4ERM - chains A and F of the 8 polymer chains in the assembly; structure by X-ray diffraction, 3.95 A resolution.

== Chain A ==
Protein: Ribonucleoside-diphosphate reductase 1 subunit alpha
From: Escherichia coli K-12
Notes: EC 1.17.4.1
Reference sequence: P00452 (RIR1_ECOLI); numbering as in UniProt (aligned over 1-761)
Amino-acid sequence (761 residues; numbered 1 to 761; the number before each row is that of its first residue):
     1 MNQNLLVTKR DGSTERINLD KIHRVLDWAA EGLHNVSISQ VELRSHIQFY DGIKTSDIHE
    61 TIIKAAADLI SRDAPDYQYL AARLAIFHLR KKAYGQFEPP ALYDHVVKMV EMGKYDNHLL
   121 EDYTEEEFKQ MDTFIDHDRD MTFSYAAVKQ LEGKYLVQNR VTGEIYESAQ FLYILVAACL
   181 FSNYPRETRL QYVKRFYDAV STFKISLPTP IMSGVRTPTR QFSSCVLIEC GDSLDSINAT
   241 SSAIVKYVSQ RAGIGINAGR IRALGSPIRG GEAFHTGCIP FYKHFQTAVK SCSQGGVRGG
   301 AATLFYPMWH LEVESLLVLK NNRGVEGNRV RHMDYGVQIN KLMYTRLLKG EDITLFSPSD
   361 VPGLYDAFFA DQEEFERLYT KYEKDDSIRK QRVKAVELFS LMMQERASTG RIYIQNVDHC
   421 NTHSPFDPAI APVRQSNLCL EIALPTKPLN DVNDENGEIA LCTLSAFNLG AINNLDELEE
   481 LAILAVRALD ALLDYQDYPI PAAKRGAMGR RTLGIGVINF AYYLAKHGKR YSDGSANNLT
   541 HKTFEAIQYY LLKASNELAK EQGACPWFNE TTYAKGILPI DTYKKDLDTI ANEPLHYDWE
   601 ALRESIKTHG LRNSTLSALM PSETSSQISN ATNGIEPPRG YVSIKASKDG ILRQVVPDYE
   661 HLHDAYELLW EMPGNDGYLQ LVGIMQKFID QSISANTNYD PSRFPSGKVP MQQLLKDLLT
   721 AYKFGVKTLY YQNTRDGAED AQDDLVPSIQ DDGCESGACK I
Not modelled in the structure: 1-3, 737-761
Curated features (UniProtKB/Swiss-Prot):
  - active site: Asn-437 (Proton acceptor), Cys-439 (Cysteine radical intermediate), Glu-441 (Proton acceptor)
  - binding site (ATP): Lys-9, Glu-15 to Lys-21, Thr-55, Lys-91
  - binding site (GDP): Thr-209, Asn-437, Glu-441, Glu-623 to Ser-625
  - binding site (dTTP): Asp-232 to Leu-234, Arg-262, Arg-269
  - site: Cys-225 (Important for hydrogen atom transfer), Cys-462 (Important for hydrogen atom transfer), Tyr-730 (Important for electron transfer), Tyr-731 (Important for electron transfer), Cys-754 (Interacts with thioredoxin/glutaredoxin), Cys-759 (Interacts with thioredoxin/glutaredoxin)
  - modified residue: Lys-283 (N6-acetyllysine)
  - natural variant: Met-1 to Asn-2 (deletion: In 15% of the chains), Met-1 (deletion: In 30% of the chains)
  - mutagenesis: Glu-441 (E441A/Q: Loss of activity; E441D: Decrease in activity), Tyr-730 (Y730F: Loss of activity), Tyr-731 (Y731F: Loss of activity)

== Chain F ==
Protein: Ribonucleoside-diphosphate reductase 1 subunit beta
From: Escherichia coli K-12
Notes: EC 1.17.4.1
Reference sequence: P69924 (RIR2_ECOLI); residues 1-375 here correspond to UniProt positions 2-376 (UniProt number = residue number + 1)
Amino-acid sequence (375 residues; numbered 1 to 375; the number before each row is that of its first residue):
     1 AYTTFSQTKN DQLKEPMFFG QPVNVARYDQ QKYDIFEKLI EKQLSFFWRP EEVDVSRDRI
    61 DYQALPEHEK HIFISNLKYQ TLLDSIQGRS PNVALLPLIS IPELETWVET WAFSETIHSR
   121 SYTHIIRNIV NDPSVVFDDI VTNEQIQKRA EGISSYYDEL IEMTSYWHLL GEGTHTVNGK
   181 TVTVSLRELK KKLYLCLMSV NALEAIRFYV SFACSFAFAE RELMEGNAKI IRLIARDEAL
   241 HLTGTQHMLN LLRSGADDPE MAEIAEECKQ ECYDLFVQAA QQEKDWADYL FRDGSMIGLN
   301 KDILCQYVEY ITNIRMQAVG LDLPFQTRSN PIPWINTWLV SDNVQVAPQE VEVSSYLVGQ
   361 IDSEVDTDDL SNFQL
Not modelled in the structure: 341-359

== Chain A / chain F interface ==
Contacting residue pairs (58):
  Leu-19(A) with Ser-295(F); Met-296(F); Ile-297(F)
  His-23(A) with Ser-295(F); Met-296(F), hydrogen bond (side chain-backbone); Asn-300(F), hydrogen bond
  Asp-27(A) with Asp-302(F)
  Asn-35(A) with Ser-329(F), hydrogen bond (backbone-side chain)
  Ser-37(A) with Pro-331(F), hydrogen bond (side chain-backbone); Pro-333(F)
  Ser-39(A) with Gly-298(F); Ile-303(F); Pro-331(F), hydrogen bond (side chain-backbone); Ile-332(F); Trp-334(F), hydrogen bond
  Gln-40(A) with Trp-334(F)
  Glu-42(A) with Ile-297(F); Gly-298(F), hydrogen bond (side chain-backbone)
  Leu-43(A) with Glu-220(F); Ile-297(F); Gly-298(F); Trp-334(F)
  His-46(A) with Glu-220(F), hydrogen bond (side chain-backbone)
  Phe-49(A) with Ile-297(F), hydrophobic
  Lys-341(A) with Leu-375(F)
  Tyr-344(A) with Leu-375(F), hydrophobic
  Leu-348(A) with Thr-367(F); Leu-370(F); Ser-371(F); Phe-373(F); Leu-375(F), hydrophobic
  Lys-349(A) with Thr-367(F)
  Gly-350(A) with Thr-367(F)
  Val-396(A) with Val-365(F), hydrophobic
  Ala-407(A) with Ile-361(F), hydrophobic
  Lys-584(A) with Leu-375(F)
  Asp-586(A) with Leu-375(F)
  Lys-708(A) with Gln-360(F); Ile-361(F); Asp-362(F)
  Val-709(A) with Gln-360(F), hydrogen bond (backbone-backbone); Ile-361(F); Asp-362(F), hydrogen bond (backbone-backbone)
  Pro-710(A) with Asp-362(F)
  Met-711(A) with Asp-362(F), hydrogen bond (backbone-backbone); Ser-363(F); Glu-364(F)
  Gln-712(A) with Glu-364(F); Asp-366(F); Asp-369(F), hydrogen bond; Leu-370(F)
  Leu-719(A) with Leu-370(F), hydrophobic; Phe-373(F)
  Thr-720(A) with Phe-373(F)
  Tyr-722(A) with Leu-375(F), hydrophobic
  Lys-723(A) with Phe-373(F); Gln-374(F); Leu-375(F)
Other interface residues (no listed pair), chain A (36 interface residues in all): His-34, Ile-47, Thr-345, Ser-400, Gly-707, Leu-715, Lys-716
Other interface residues (no listed pair), chain F (30 interface residues in all): Ala-217, Leu-299, Asn-330

== In short ==
The interface between chain A and chain F involves 36 residues on one side and 30 on the other; the contacts
include 12 hydrogen bonds. Among the polar pairs are His-23(A)/Met-296(F), His-23(A)/Asn-300(F) and
Asn-35(A)/Ser-329(F).
Here chain A is Ribonucleoside-diphosphate reductase 1 subunit alpha and chain F is Ribonucleoside-diphosphate
reductase 1 subunit beta, both from Escherichia coli K-12. Entry 4ERM (Crystal structure of the dATP inhibited
E. coli class Ia ribonucleotide reductase complex at 4 Angstroms ...) was determined by X-ray diffraction,
deposited together with 4ERP.
